PDB entry 7XYG | electron microscopy, 4.20 A resolution (low resolution: residue-level contacts below are approximate; hydrogen-bond / salt-bridge calls are withheld) | chains I and A of the 11 polymer chains in the assembly

[Chain I]
Molecule: 167-nt DNA strand
Sequence (167 nucleotides; each row starts with the number of its first residue; numbers below 1 keep their minus sign (DA-10 is residue -10)):
   -10 ATCGGCCGCCCTGGAGAATCCCGGTGCCGAGGCCGCTCAATTGGTCGTAG
    40 ACAGCTCTAGCACCGCTTAAACGCACGTACGCGCTGTCCCCCGCGTTTTA
    90 ACCGCCAAGGGGATTACTCCCTAGTCTCCAGGCACGTGTCAGATATATAC
   140 ATCCTGTGCATGTAGAT
Disordered / not traced: -10 to 0, 147-156

[Chain A]
Protein: Histone H3
From: Drosophila melanogaster
Reference sequence: P02299 (H3_DROME); residues 1-135 here correspond to UniProt positions 2-136 (UniProt number = residue number + 1)
Chain sequence (135 residues; row label = number of the first residue in the row):
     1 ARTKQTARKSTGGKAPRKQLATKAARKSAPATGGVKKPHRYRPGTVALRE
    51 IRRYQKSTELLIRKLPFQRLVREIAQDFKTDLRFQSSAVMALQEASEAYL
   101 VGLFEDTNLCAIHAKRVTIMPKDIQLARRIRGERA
Disordered / not traced: 1-37

[How chain I and chain A interact]
Residue-residue contacts (22):
  DC50(I) with Arg83(A); Phe84(A); Gln85(A)
  DA51(I) with Arg72(A); Arg83(A); Phe84(A)
  DA60(I) with Arg63(A)
  DC69(I) with Arg42(A)
  DG70(I) with Val117(A); Thr118(A)
  DC71(I) with Lys115(A); Arg116(A); Val117(A); Thr118(A); Met120(A)
  DG72(I) with Arg116(A); Met120(A)
  DT144(I) with His39(A); Arg40(A); Tyr41(A); Arg42(A); Thr45(A)
Also at the interface, not in a pair above, chain I (11 interface residues in all): DA68, DC143, DG145
Also at the interface, not in a pair above, chain A (18 interface residues in all): Pro43, Leu82, Ser86

[In short]
Chain I and chain A form an interface of 11 and 18 residues respectively.
Here chain I is a 167-nt DNA strand and chain A is Histone H3 (Drosophila melanogaster). Entry 7XYG (Cryo-EM
structure of Fft3-nucleosome complex with Fft3 bound to SHL+3 position of the nucleosome) was determined by
electron microscopy.
